PDB entry 7XK5 | electron microscopy, 3.10 A resolution | chains A and F of the 6 polymer chains in the assembly

[Chain A]
Molecule: Na(+)-translocating NADH-quinone reductase subunit A
Organism: Vibrio cholerae O395
Notes: EC 7.2.1.1
UniProt: A5F5X1 (NQRA_VIBC3); numbering as in UniProt (aligned over 1-446)
Amino-acid sequence (446 residues; numbered 1 to 446; the number before each row is that of its first residue):
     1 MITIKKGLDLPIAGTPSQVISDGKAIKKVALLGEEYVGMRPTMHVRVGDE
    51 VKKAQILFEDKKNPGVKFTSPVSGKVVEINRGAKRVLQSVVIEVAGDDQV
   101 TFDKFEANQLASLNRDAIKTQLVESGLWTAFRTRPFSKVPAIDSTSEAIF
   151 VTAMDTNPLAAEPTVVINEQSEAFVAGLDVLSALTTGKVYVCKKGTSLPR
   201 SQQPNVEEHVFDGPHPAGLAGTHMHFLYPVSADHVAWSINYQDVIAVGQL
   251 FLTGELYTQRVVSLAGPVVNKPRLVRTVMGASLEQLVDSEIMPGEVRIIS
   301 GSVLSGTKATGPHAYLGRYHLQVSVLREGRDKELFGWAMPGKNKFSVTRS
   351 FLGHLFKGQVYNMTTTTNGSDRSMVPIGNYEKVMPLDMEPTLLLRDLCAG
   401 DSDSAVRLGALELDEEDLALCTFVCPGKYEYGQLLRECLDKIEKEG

[Chain F]
Molecule: Na(+)-translocating NADH-quinone reductase subunit F
Organism: Vibrio cholerae O395
Notes: EC 7.2.1.1
UniProt: A5F5Y4 (NQRF_VIBC3); residues 1-408 here = UniProt positions 1-408
Amino-acid sequence (414 residues; numbered 1 to 414; the number before each row is that of its first residue):
     1 MSTIIFGVVMFTLIILALVLVILFAKSKLVPTGDITISINGDPEKAIVTQ
    51 PGGKLLTALAGAGVFVSSACGGGGSCGQCRVKIKSGGGDILPTELDHISK
   101 GEAREGERLACQVAVKADMDLELPEEIFGVKKWECTVISNDNKATFIKEL
   151 KLAIPDGESVPFRAGGYIQIEAPAHHVKYADFDVPEKYRGDWDKFNLFRY
   201 ESKVDEPIIRAYSMANYPEEFGIIMLNVRIATPPPNNPNVPPGQMSSYIW
   251 SLKAGDKCTISGPFGEFFAKDTDAEMVFIGGGAGMAPMRSHIFDQLKRLK
   301 SKRKMSYWYGARSKREMFYVEDFDGLAAENDNFVWHCALSDPQPEDNWTG
   351 YTGFIHNVLYENYLKDHEAPEDCEYYMCGPPMMNAAVINMLKNLGVEEEN
   401 ILLDDFGGHHHHHH
Disordered / not traced: 409-414
Construct notes: expression tag (409-414)
Bound ions: 2Fe-2S cluster Fe near Cys76 (its only coordinating residue here)
Residues lining bound ligands:
  - FAD (flavin-adenine dinucleotide): Tyr167, Arg210, Ala211, Tyr212, Ser213, Asn227, Val228, Arg229, Ala231, Thr232, Pro233, Pro234, Val240, Pro241, Pro242, Gly243, Gln244, Met245, Ser246, Ala283, Phe406, Gly407
  - 2Fe-2S cluster (FES): Ser68, Ala69, Cys70, Gly74, Ser75, Cys76, Gly77, Gln78, Cys79, Leu109, Cys111
Curated features (UniProtKB/Swiss-Prot):
  - binding site ([2Fe-2S] cluster): Cys70, Cys76, Cys79, Cys111
  - mutagenesis: Cys70 (C70A: Loss of the 2Fe-2S center, but does not affect flavin content. Exhibits very low NADH:quinone oxidoreductase activity), Cys76 (C76A: Loss of the 2Fe-2S center, but does not affect flavin content. Exhibits very low NADH:quinone oxidoreductase activity), Cys79 (C79A: Loss of the 2Fe-2S center, but does not affect flavin content. Exhibits very low NADH:quinone oxidoreductase activity), Cys111 (C111A: Loss of the 2Fe-2S center, but does not affect flavin content. Exhibits very low NADH:quinone oxidoreductase activity), Arg210 (R210L: Decreases flavin content, but does not affect the 2Fe-2S center. Exhibits very low NADH:quinone oxidoreductase activity), Tyr212 (Y212L: Decreases flavin content, but does not affect the 2Fe-2S center. Exhibits very low NADH:quinone oxidoreductase activity), Ser246 (S246A: Decreases flavin content, but does not affect the 2Fe-2S center. Exhibits very low NADH:quinone oxidoreductase activity)

[Interface between chain A and chain F]
Residue-residue contacts (12):
  Arg40(A) with Glu397(F), salt bridge
  Arg46(A) with Glu368(F), salt bridge
  Lys61(A) with Asp372(F), salt bridge
  Lys62(A) with Glu397(F), salt bridge
  Lys84(A) with Lys392(F); Asn393(F)
  Arg85(A) with Glu368(F); Pro370(F); Glu371(F), salt bridge; Leu394(F)
  Glu445(A) with Lys100(F)
  Gly446(A) with Gly101(F)
Interface residues without a listed pair, chain A (9 interface residues in all): Asp403
Interface residues without a listed pair, chain F (12 interface residues in all): Arg104, Gly395

[In short]
9 residues of chain A face 12 of chain F across their interface; the contacts include 5 salt bridges. Among
the polar pairs are Arg40(A)-Glu397(F), Arg46(A)-Glu368(F) and Lys61(A)-Asp372(F). Bound to chain F: 2Fe-2S
cluster and flavin-adenine dinucleotide.
Chain A is Na(+)-translocating NADH-quinone reductase subunit A and chain F is Na(+)-translocating
NADH-quinone reductase subunit F, both from Vibrio cholerae O395; the structure, Cryo-EM structure of
Na+-pumping NADH-ubiquinone oxidoreductase from Vibrio cholerae, state 3, was determined by electron
microscopy (same publication as 7XK3, 7XK4, 7XK6 and 7XK7).
